PDB entry 4QLX | X-ray diffraction, 1.95 A resolution | chains A and B

Chain A (and B):
Name: Nitroreductase family protein
Organism: Lactobacillus plantarum
Notes: EC 1.-.-.-; chain B of this document is another copy of the same molecule, construct and numbering; everything in this record applies to it too
UniProt: U6C5W9 (U6C5W9_LACPN); residue numbers follow UniProt; this construct covers 1-217
Amino-acid sequence (219 residues; row label = number of the first residue in the row; numbers below 1 keep their minus sign (Gly-1 is residue -1)):
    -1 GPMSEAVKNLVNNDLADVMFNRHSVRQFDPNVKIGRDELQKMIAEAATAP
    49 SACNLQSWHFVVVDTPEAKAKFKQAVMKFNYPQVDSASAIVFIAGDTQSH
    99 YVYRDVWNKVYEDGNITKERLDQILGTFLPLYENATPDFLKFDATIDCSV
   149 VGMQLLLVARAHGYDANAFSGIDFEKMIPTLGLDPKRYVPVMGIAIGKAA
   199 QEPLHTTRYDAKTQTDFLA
Not modelled in the structure: -1 to 0 (chain B: -1 to 7)
Construct notes: expression tag (-1 to 0)
Small-molecule neighbours:
  - FMN (flavin mononucleotide), molecule 1: Arg20, His21, Ser22, Arg24, Phe77, Asn78, Gln81, Asn165, Ala166, Phe167, Ser168, Gly169
  - FMN, molecule 2: Thr46, Pro48, Ser49, Ala50, Cys51, Asn52, Trp105, Phe126, Ile144, Asp145
  - 10-oxooctadecanoic acid (KTC), molecule 1: Arg24, Met75, Phe77, Ser168, Gly169, Ile170, Phe172
  - 10-oxooctadecanoic acid (KTC), molecule 2: Ala50, Cys51, Trp105, Ile114, Arg118, Ile122, Phe126, Leu129, Tyr130, Phe137, Asp141

Chain A / chain B interface:
Residue-residue contacts - 73 pairs, chain A then chain B:
  Lys6(A) - Asp12(B)  salt bridge
  Lys6(A) - Ala14(B)
  Leu8(A) - Ala14(B)  hydrophobic
  Leu8(A) - Phe18(B)  hydrophobic
  Asn10(A) - Leu13(B)
  Asn11(A) - Asn11(B)
  Asn11(A) - Asp12(B)  hydrogen bond
  Asn11(A) - Leu13(B)  hydrogen bond (backbone-backbone)
  Asn11(A) - Ala14(B)  hydrogen bond (side chain-backbone)
  Asp12(A) - Asn11(B)  hydrogen bond
  Leu13(A) - Asn11(B)  hydrogen bond (backbone-backbone)
  Leu13(A) - Val16(B)  hydrophobic
  Leu13(A) - Ala159(B)  hydrophobic
  Ala14(A) - Leu8(B)  hydrophobic
  Ala14(A) - Asn11(B)  hydrogen bond (backbone-side chain)
  Val16(A) - Leu13(B)  hydrophobic
  Met17(A) - Thr46(B)
  Met17(A) - Gln152(B)
  Met17(A) - Val156(B)  hydrophobic
  Phe18(A) - Glu43(B)
  Phe18(A) - Thr46(B)
  Arg20(A) - Thr46(B)  hydrogen bond (side chain-backbone)
  Arg20(A) - Ala47(B)
  Arg20(A) - Pro48(B)
  Glu43(A) - Phe18(B)
  Thr46(A) - Phe18(B)
  Thr46(A) - Arg20(B)  hydrogen bond (backbone-side chain)
  Ala47(A) - Arg20(B)
  Pro48(A) - Arg20(B)
  Pro48(A) - Met151(B)
  Pro48(A) - Leu154(B)  hydrophobic
  Met75(A) - Thr125(B)
  Met75(A) - Phe126(B)  hydrophobic
  Met75(A) - Leu129(B)  hydrophobic
  Phe77(A) - Arg118(B)
  Phe77(A) - Thr125(B)
  Phe77(A) - Phe126(B)  hydrophobic
  Arg118(A) - Phe77(B)
  Thr125(A) - Met75(B)
  Phe126(A) - Met75(B)  hydrophobic
  Phe126(A) - Phe77(B)  hydrophobic
  Asp136(A) - Asp136(B)
  Phe137(A) - Phe172(B)  hydrophobic
  Lys139(A) - Phe140(B)
  Phe140(A) - Lys139(B)
  Phe140(A) - Thr143(B)
  Phe140(A) - Phe172(B)  hydrophobic
  Phe140(A) - Pro188(B)
  Thr143(A) - Phe140(B)
  Thr143(A) - Ile144(B)
  Ile144(A) - Thr143(B)
  Ile144(A) - Ser147(B)
  Ile144(A) - Met190(B)  hydrophobic
  Ser147(A) - Ile144(B)
  Ser147(A) - Ser147(B)
  Ser147(A) - Val148(B)
  Val148(A) - Ser147(B)
  Val148(A) - Met151(B)
  Met151(A) - Pro48(B)
  Met151(A) - Val148(B)
  Met151(A) - Gln152(B)
  Gln152(A) - Met17(B)
  Gln152(A) - Met151(B)
  Gln152(A) - Leu155(B)
  Leu154(A) - Pro48(B)  hydrophobic
  Leu155(A) - Met17(B)  hydrophobic
  Leu155(A) - Gln152(B)
  Leu155(A) - Leu155(B)  hydrophobic
  Val156(A) - Met17(B)  hydrophobic
  Ala159(A) - Leu13(B)  hydrophobic
  Phe172(A) - Phe137(B)  hydrophobic
  Phe172(A) - Phe140(B)  hydrophobic
  Met190(A) - Ile144(B)  hydrophobic
Other interface residues (no listed pair), chain A (42 interface residues in all): Gln121, Ile122, Leu129, Gly169, Pro188, Val189
Other interface residues (no listed pair), chain B (42 interface residues in all): Asn10, Asp15, Gln121, Ile122, Gly169, Val189

In short:
The chain A/chain B interface involves 42 residues from each chain; the contacts include 8 hydrogen bonds and
1 salt bridge. Polar pairs include Lys6(A)-Asp12(B), Asn11(A)-Asp12(B) and Asn11(A)-Ala14(B). Chain A binds
flavin mononucleotide and 10-oxooctadecanoic acid.
Both chains are Nitroreductase family protein (Lactobacillus plantarum). Entry 4QLX (Crystal structure of
CLA-ER with product binding) was determined by X-ray diffraction (same publication as 4QLY).
